9RS7 - chains A and B of the 3 polymer chains in the assembly; structure by electron microscopy, 3.00 A resolution.

== Chain A ==
Molecule: Vacuolar fusion protein MON1
Source organism: Thermochaetoides thermophila
UniProtKB: G0SGS3 (G0SGS3_CHATD); residues 1-665 here = UniProt positions 1-665
Amino-acid sequence (670 residues; each row starts with the number of its first residue; numbers below 1 keep their minus sign (Gly-4 is residue -4)):
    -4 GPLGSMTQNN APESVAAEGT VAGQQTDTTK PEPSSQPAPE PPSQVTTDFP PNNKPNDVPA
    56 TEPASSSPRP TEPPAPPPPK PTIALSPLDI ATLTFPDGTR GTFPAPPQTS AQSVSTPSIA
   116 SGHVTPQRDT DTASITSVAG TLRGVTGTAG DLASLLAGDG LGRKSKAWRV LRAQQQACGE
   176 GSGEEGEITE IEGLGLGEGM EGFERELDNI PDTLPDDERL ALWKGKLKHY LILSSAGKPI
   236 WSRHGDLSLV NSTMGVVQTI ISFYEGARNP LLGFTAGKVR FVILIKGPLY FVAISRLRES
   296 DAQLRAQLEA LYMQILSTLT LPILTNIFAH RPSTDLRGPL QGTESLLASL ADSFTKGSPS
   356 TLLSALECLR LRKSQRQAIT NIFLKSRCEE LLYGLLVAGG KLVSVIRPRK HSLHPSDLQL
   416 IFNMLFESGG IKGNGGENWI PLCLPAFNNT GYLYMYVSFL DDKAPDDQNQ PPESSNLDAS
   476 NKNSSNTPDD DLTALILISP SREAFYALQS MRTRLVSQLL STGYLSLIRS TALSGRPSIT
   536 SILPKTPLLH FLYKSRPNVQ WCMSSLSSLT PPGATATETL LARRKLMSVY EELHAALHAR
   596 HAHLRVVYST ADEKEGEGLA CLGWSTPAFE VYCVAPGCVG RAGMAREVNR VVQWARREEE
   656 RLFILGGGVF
Unresolved in the structure: -4 to 194, 458-485, 607-611, 665
Construct notes: expression tag (-4 to 0)

== Chain B ==
Molecule: CCZ1/INTU/HSP4 first Longin domain-containing protein
Source organism: Thermochaetoides thermophila
UniProtKB: G0SD94 (G0SD94_CHATD); the construct lacks a stretch of the UniProt sequence, so the offset changes along the chain: 1-360 = UniProt 1-360; 361-696 = UniProt 461-796
Amino-acid sequence (697 residues; each row starts with the number of its first residue; numbering starts at 0):
     0 SMTTPVSPSP SGIIPAQLGF LAIYNPALGT TDETLEDQIV YYATASTLSQ ARRRHRRPRR
    60 RDRQRAQSVV KDSRPNAAGA TGDSEAVAED KDPVSKEERH ERLRQIGLAQ GMVEFAKSFS
   120 DGEPVDTIDT EKARVILVEV EEGWWILASI DLTRLPLPQI KTPTSSSAPP PAPNLNPLPP
   180 EPAYEYSSRE VKPPSLLRAD LLRAYDLFLL HHGSSLSSLL ASQGRAQLVA SLTRFWDHFL
   240 ATWNVLLHGN PACDVFGGIK LAASGELGIG VGEEERGSGE REVLEGLVER VEGLVDVVVG
   300 RYGGPPSEKG PEEEQWLGLG GEVGEEDGAV FLGVGALDRK SLRGVVQWME EVYVWGENAF
   360 GKPRRDLSTG HFLLGLSECS EEELTSSQAN PKAIFVELKP SYQHPSRKIP PEDPQPLGKV
   420 GPELPRDHTA RLRPVIYVSQ PFIYILLFSE ITPSPSTWPT LAESLHAQLS PLQKPLLHST
   480 SYRPERPVVE TTSSSGTTTQ HQIFDLVYDT ETLTLQSTIP NIPDPFPYSA TTPTGHSTGQ
   540 QHHQQSIWTR VEALQTHAQI LAILSSGRAI PTDPSSFTHL PWEEGERTCK TARGWWIVWT
   600 RVVEHSPPDA VSLHHARDDD DNDDDASCSV LGHLRSVSSS HAAGSTSSSS GSGFGLGAIP
   660 GLGGLGGWAA DGATRLAQGI GIDTRRYVEG LLTSLGR
Unresolved in the structure: 0-10, 55-91, 156-181, 307-311, 377-388, 404-425, 484-499, 525-543, 572-583, 603-630, 641-696
Construct notes: expression tag (0)

== Interface between chain A and chain B ==
Contacting residue pairs (80):
  Trp218(A) - Phe118(B)  hydrophobic
  Lys219(A) - Ser117(B)  hydrogen bond
  His224(A) - Phe118(B)
  Thr248(A) - Phe114(B)
  Thr248(A) - Phe118(B)
  Val251(A) - Phe114(B)  hydrophobic
  Val252(A) - Phe114(B)  hydrophobic
  Ile255(A) - Leu107(B)  hydrophobic
  Ile255(A) - Met111(B)  hydrophobic
  Phe258(A) - Leu107(B)  hydrophobic
  Tyr259(A) - Leu107(B)  hydrophobic
  Tyr259(A) - Met111(B)  hydrophobic
  Tyr259(A) - Ile127(B)
  Tyr259(A) - Thr129(B)
  Arg263(A) - Lys131(B)
  Asn264(A) - Thr129(B)  hydrogen bond
  Asn264(A) - Glu130(B)  hydrogen bond (side chain-backbone)
  Asn264(A) - Lys131(B)  hydrogen bond (side chain-backbone)
  Asn264(A) - Ala132(B)
  Pro265(A) - Thr129(B)
  Pro265(A) - Glu130(B)  hydrogen bond (backbone-backbone)
  Leu266(A) - Ile127(B)  hydrophobic
  Leu266(A) - Asp128(B)
  Leu266(A) - Thr129(B)
  Leu267(A) - Asp128(B)  hydrogen bond (backbone-backbone)
  Leu267(A) - Thr129(B)
  Leu267(A) - Glu130(B)
  Gly268(A) - Ile127(B)
  Gly268(A) - Asp128(B)  hydrogen bond (backbone-backbone)
  Phe269(A) - Phe114(B)  hydrophobic
  Phe269(A) - Val124(B)  hydrophobic
  Phe269(A) - Thr126(B)
  Phe269(A) - Ile127(B)  hydrophobic
  Thr270(A) - Val124(B)
  Thr270(A) - Asp125(B)  hydrogen bond (backbone-backbone)
  Thr270(A) - Thr126(B)  hydrogen bond (backbone-backbone)
  Ala271(A) - Ala115(B)  hydrophobic
  Ala271(A) - Ser119(B)
  Ala271(A) - Glu122(B)
  Ala271(A) - Pro123(B)
  Ala271(A) - Val124(B)  hydrophobic
  Ala271(A) - Asp125(B)
  Gly272(A) - Glu122(B)
  Gly272(A) - Pro123(B)
  Lys273(A) - Ser119(B)  hydrogen bond (side chain-backbone)
  Lys273(A) - Glu122(B)  salt bridge
  Val274(A) - Phe118(B)
  Val274(A) - Ser119(B)
  Phe276(A) - Phe114(B)  hydrophobic
  Phe276(A) - Phe118(B)  hydrophobic
  Ile289(A) - Phe118(B)  hydrophobic
  Arg291(A) - Phe118(B)  hydrogen bond (side chain-backbone)
  Arg293(A) - Ser565(B)
  Arg293(A) - Arg567(B)
  Arg595(A) - Arg188(B)
  His596(A) - Ser187(B)
  His596(A) - Arg188(B)  hydrogen bond
  His598(A) - Arg188(B)  hydrogen bond
  His598(A) - Thr590(B)  hydrogen bond (backbone-side chain)
  Leu599(A) - Gln558(B)
  Leu599(A) - Cys588(B)  hydrophobic
  Leu599(A) - Lys589(B)
  Arg600(A) - Lys589(B)  hydrogen bond (backbone-backbone)
  Arg600(A) - Thr590(B)
  Arg600(A) - Ala591(B)
  Val601(A) - Cys588(B)
  Val601(A) - Lys589(B)  hydrogen bond (backbone-backbone)
  Val602(A) - Thr587(B)
  Val602(A) - Cys588(B)  hydrophobic
  Tyr603(A) - Glu585(B)
  Tyr603(A) - Arg586(B)
  Tyr603(A) - Thr587(B)  hydrogen bond (backbone-backbone)
  Ser604(A) - Glu585(B)
  Ser604(A) - Arg586(B)
  Thr605(A) - Gly584(B)
  Thr605(A) - Glu585(B)  hydrogen bond (backbone-backbone)
  Thr605(A) - Arg586(B)
  Arg636(A) - Thr587(B)
  Arg636(A) - Lys589(B)
  Arg636(A) - Trp595(B)
Interface residues without a listed pair, chain A (37 interface residues in all): Ala597
Interface residues without a listed pair, chain B (35 interface residues in all): Arg103, Val134, Ala557

== Overview ==
37 residues of chain A face 35 of chain B across their interface, with 18 hydrogen bonds and 1 salt bridge.
Polar contacts include Lys273(A)-Glu122(B), Lys219(A)-Ser117(B) and Asn264(A)-Thr129(B).
Here chain A is Vacuolar fusion protein MON1 and chain B is CCZ1/INTU/HSP4 first Longin domain-containing
protein, both from Thermochaetoides thermophila. Entry 9RS7 (Ypt7 in complex with its GEF Mon1-Ccz1) was
determined by electron microscopy, deposited together with 9RS6, 9RS8 and 9RS9.
